5VZC - chains A and P of the 4 polymer chains in the assembly; structure by X-ray diffraction, 1.55 A resolution.

[Chain A]
Molecule: DNA-directed DNA/RNA polymerase mu
Organism: Homo sapiens
Notes: EC 2.7.7.7
UniProtKB: Q9NP87 (DPOLM_HUMAN); numbering as in UniProt; present here: 134-397, 410-494
Chain sequence (354 residues; each row starts with the number of its first residue; note: 12 numbers in that range are skipped by the numbering (no residue carries them; nothing is unmodelled there)):
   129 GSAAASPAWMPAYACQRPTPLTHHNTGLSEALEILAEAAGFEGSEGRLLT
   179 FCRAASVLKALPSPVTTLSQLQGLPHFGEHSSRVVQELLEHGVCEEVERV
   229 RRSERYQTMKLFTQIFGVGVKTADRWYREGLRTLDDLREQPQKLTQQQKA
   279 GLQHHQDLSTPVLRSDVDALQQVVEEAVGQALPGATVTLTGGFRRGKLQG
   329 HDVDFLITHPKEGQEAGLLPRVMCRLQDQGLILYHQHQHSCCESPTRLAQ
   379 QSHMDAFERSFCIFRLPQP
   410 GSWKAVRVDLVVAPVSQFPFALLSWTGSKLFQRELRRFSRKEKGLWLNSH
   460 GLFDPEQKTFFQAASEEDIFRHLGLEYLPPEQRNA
Disordered / not traced: 129-137, 366-384
Construct notes: expression tag (129-133); linker (410); engineered mutation Ser-433 (Gly in Q9NP87)
Metal / ion sites: Na+ site 1: Thr-241, Ile-243, Val-246 (shared with DT3(P) of chain P); Mg2+: Asp-330, Asp-332 (together with dTTP) (shared with DT5(P) of chain P); Na+ site 2: Asp-330, Asp-332, Asp-418 (shared with DA4(P), DT5(P) of chain P)
Small-molecule neighbours: dTTP (TTP): Gly-319, Gly-320, Arg-323, Lys-325, His-329, Asp-330, Asp-332
Swiss-Prot annotation at these positions:
  - region: Arg-323 to Asp-332 (Involved in ssDNA binding)
  - binding site (Mg(2+)): Asp-330, Asp-332, Asp-418
What the authors report for this chain:
  - mutagenesis - H329A (27-fold), W434A (23-fold), W434H (8.8-fold): decreased catalytic activity
  - mutagenesis - W434A (Kd 79.1 uM), W434H (Kd 61.1 uM): decreased binding to UTP

[Chain P]
Molecule: 5-nt DNA strand
Sequence (5 nucleotides; each row starts with the number of its first residue):
     1 CGTAT
Metal / ion sites: Na+ site 1: DT3 (shared with Thr-241(A), Ile-243(A), Val-246(A) of chain A); Na+ site 2: DA4, DT5 (shared with Asp-330(A), Asp-332(A), Asp-418(A) of chain A); Mg2+ site 1: DT5 (together with dTTP) (shared with Asp-330(A), Asp-332(A) of chain A)

[Chain A / chain P interface]
Contacting residue pairs (28; chain A residue first):
  Ile-243(A) with DT3(P), phosphate contact
  Phe-244(A) with DT3(P), phosphate contact
  Gly-245(A) with DG2(P), phosphate contact; DT3(P), hydrogen bond to the phosphate
  Val-246(A) with DG2(P), hydrogen bond to the phosphate; DT3(P), hydrogen bond to the phosphate
  Gly-247(A) with DG2(P), hydrogen bond to the phosphate; DT3(P), phosphate contact
  Lys-249(A) with DC1(P), phosphate contact; DG2(P), phosphate contact
  Thr-250(A) with DC1(P), hydrogen bond to the phosphate; DG2(P), hydrogen bond to the phosphate
  Gln-275(A) with DG2(P), sugar contact
  Arg-323(A) with DT5(P), hydrogen bond to the phosphate
  Asp-330(A) with DT5(P), phosphate contact
  Asp-332(A) with DA4(P), phosphate contact; DT5(P), phosphate contact
  Phe-389(A) with DT3(P), sugar contact; DA4(P), sugar contact
  Arg-416(A) with DT3(P), phosphate contact; DA4(P), salt bridge to the phosphate
  Asp-418(A) with DA4(P), sugar contact
  Ser-433(A) with DT5(P), sugar contact
  Trp-434(A) with DA4(P), sugar contact; DT5(P), sugar contact
  Thr-435(A) with DT5(P), phosphate contact
  Gly-436(A) with DT5(P), hydrogen bond to the phosphate
  Lys-438(A) with DT5(P), base contact
Other interface residues (no listed pair), chain A (24 interface residues in all): Val-248, Gly-319, Arg-387, Ser-437, Gln-441

[Summary]
Chain A and chain P form an interface of 24 and 5 residues respectively, with 8 hydrogen bonds and 1 salt
bridge. Polar pairs include Gly-245(A)/DT3(P), Val-246(A)/DG2(P) and Val-246(A)/DT3(P). Bound to chain A:
dTTP. From the paper: H329A, W434A and W434H of chain A reduce catalytic activity; W434A and W434H of chain A
reduce binding to UTP.
Chain A is DNA-directed DNA/RNA polymerase mu (Homo sapiens) and chain P is a 5-nt DNA strand; the structure,
Post-catalytic complex of human Polymerase Mu (G433S) mutant with incoming dTTP, was determined by X-ray
diffraction, deposited together with 5TWP, 5TWQ, 5TWR, 5TWS, 5VZ7, 5VZ8 and 9 further entries.
